PDB entry 6M8N | X-ray diffraction, 1.55 A resolution | chain A

[Chain A]
Name: P5AFcnA
Amino-acid sequence (413 residues; numbered -9 to 403; the number before each row is that of its first residue; numbers below 1 keep their minus sign (Met-9 is residue -9)):
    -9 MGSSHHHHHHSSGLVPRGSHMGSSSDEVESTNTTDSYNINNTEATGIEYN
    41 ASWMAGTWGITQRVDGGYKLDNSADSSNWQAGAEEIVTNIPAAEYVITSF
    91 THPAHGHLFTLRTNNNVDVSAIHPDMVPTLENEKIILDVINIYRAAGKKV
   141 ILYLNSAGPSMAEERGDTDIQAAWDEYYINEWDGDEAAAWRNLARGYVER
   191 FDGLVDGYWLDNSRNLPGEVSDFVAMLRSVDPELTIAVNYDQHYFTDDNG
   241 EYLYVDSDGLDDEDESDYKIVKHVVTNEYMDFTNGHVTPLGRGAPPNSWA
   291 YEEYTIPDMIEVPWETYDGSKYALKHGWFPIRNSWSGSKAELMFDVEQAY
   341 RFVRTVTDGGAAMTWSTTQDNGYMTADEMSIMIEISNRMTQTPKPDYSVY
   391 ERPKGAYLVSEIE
Not modelled in the structure: -9 to 35, 403
Ligand contacts: malonate ion (MLI): Arg53, Pro93, Ala94, Tyr143, Trp199, Asp201, His276, Trp318, Trp325
What the authors report for this chain:
  - Ca2+ coordination: Lys259
  - catalytic residues: Asp201, His276

[In short]
Ligands of chain A: malonate ion. From the paper: catalytic residues Asp201 and His276; Ca2+ coordination by
Lys259.
Chain A is P5AFcnA; the structure, Endo-fucoidan hydrolase P5AFcnA from glycoside hydrolase family 107, was
determined by X-ray diffraction, deposited together with 6DLH, 6DMS and 6DNS.
